Entry 8J86 (electron microscopy, 3.22 A resolution); this record covers chains B and T of the 5 polymer chains in the assembly.

# Chain B
Name: E4R
Source organism: Monkeypox virus
Notes: EC 3.2.2.27
Reference sequence: Q5IXS4 (Q5IXS4_MONPV); numbering as in UniProt (aligned over 1-218)
Sequence (241 residues; numbered -22 to 218; the number before each row is that of its first residue; numbers below 1 keep their minus sign (Met-22 is residue -22)):
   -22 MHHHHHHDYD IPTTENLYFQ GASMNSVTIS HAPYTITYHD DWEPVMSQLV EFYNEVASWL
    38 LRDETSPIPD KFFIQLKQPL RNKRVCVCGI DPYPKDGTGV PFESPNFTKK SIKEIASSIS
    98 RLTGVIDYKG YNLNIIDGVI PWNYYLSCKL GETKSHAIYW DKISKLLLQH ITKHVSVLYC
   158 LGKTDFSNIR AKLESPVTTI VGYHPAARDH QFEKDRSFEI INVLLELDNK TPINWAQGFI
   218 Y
Unresolved in the structure: -22 to 5, 11-12, 217-218
Differences from the reference sequence: initiating methionine (-22); expression tag (-21 to 0)

# Chain T
Molecule: 38-nt DNA strand
Sequence (38 nucleotides; each row starts with the number of its first residue; numbers below 1 keep their minus sign (DG-10 is residue -10)):
   -10 GTTTTTTTTT TTTGATAACT TAATCTCACA TAGCAGCT
Unresolved in the structure: -10 to -4, 18-27

# Chain B / chain T interface
Pairs across the interface (6; chain B residue first):
  Thr130(B) - DT-3(T)  hydrogen bond to the phosphate
  Lys160(B) - DT-2(T)  hydrogen bond to the phosphate
  Lys160(B) - DT0(T)  salt bridge to the phosphate
  Thr161(B) - DT0(T)  phosphate contact
  Tyr180(B) - DT0(T)  hydrogen bond to the phosphate
  His181(B) - DT-2(T)  salt bridge to the phosphate
Also at the interface, not in a pair above, chain B (6 interface residues in all): Ala184
Also at the interface, not in a pair above, chain T (4 interface residues in all): DT-1

# Summary
6 residues of chain B and 4 residues of chain T are in contact, with 3 hydrogen bonds and 2 salt bridges.
Among the polar pairs are Thr130(B)-DT-3(T), Lys160(B)-DT-2(T) and Tyr180(B)-DT0(T).
Here chain B is E4R (Monkeypox virus) and chain T is a 38-nt DNA strand. Entry 8J86 (Monkeypox virus DNA
replication holoenzyme F8, A22 and E4 complex in a DNA binding form) was determined by electron microscopy
together with 8J8F and 8J8G from the same study.
